Entry 8Z31 (X-ray diffraction, 1.81 A resolution); this record covers chain A.

[Chain A]
Molecule: Egl nine homolog 1
Source organism: Homo sapiens
Notes: EC 1.14.11.29
UniProtKB: Q9GZT9 (EGLN1_HUMAN); numbering as in UniProt (aligned over 188-403)
Amino-acid sequence (224 residues; each row starts with the number of its first residue):
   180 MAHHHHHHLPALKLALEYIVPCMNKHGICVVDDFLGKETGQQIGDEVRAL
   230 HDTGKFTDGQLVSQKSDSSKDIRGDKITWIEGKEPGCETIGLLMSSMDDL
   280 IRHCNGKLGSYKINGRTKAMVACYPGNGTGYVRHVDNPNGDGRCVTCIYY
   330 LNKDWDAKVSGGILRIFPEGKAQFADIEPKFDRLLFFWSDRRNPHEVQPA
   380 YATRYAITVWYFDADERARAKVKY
Disordered / not traced: 180-181, 243-251, 402-403
Sequence notes: initiating methionine (180); expression tag (181-187)
Bound ions: Fe2+: H313, D315, H374 (together with A1L0U)
Residues lining bound ligands: A1L0U (2-[(2,6-dimethyl-5-oxidanyl-pyrimidin-4-yl)carbonylamino]ethanoic acid): R252, D254, I256, M299, A301, Y303, Y310, H313, D315, I327, Y329, L343, H374, V376, R383, A385, W389
Curated features (UniProtKB/Swiss-Prot):
  - region: V241 to I251 (Beta(2)beta(3) 'finger-like' loop)
  - binding site (Fe cation): H313, D315, H374
  - binding site (2-oxoglutarate): R383
  - modified residue (S-nitrosocysteine): C201, C208, C302, C323, C326
  - natural variant: P317 (P317R: In ECYT3), R371 (R371H: In ECYT3)
  - mutagenesis: C201 (C201A: Little change in enzyme activity), C208 (C208A: Little change in enzyme activity), R252 (R252A: Reduced C-terminal ODD domain (CODD) hydroxylation of HIF1A), D254 (D254A/K: Reduced C-terminal ODD domain (CODD) hxdroxylation of HIF1A), C266 (C266A: Little change in enzyme activity), C283 (C283A: Little change in enzyme activity), C302 (C302A: Slight increase in enzyme activity), Y303 (Y303F: No effect), C323 (C323A: Little change in enzyme activity), C326 (C326A: Slight increase in enzyme activity), R383 (R383A: Reduces enzyme activity by 95%)

[Overview]
Ligands of chain A: compound A1L0U. H313, D315 and H374 form the Fe2+ site. From UniProt: 3 Fe cation-binding
residues, residue binding 2-oxoglutarate R383 and 11 mutagenesis sites.
Chain A is Egl nine homolog 1 (Homo sapiens); the structure, Crystal Structure of HIF-PHD2 in complex with
compound 1, was determined by X-ray diffraction, deposited together with 8Z32, 8Z33 and 8Z35.
